PDB entry 6EGE | X-ray diffraction, 1.40 A resolution | chains D and A

# Chain D (and A)
Name: Interleukin-1 receptor-associated kinase 4
Source organism: Homo sapiens
Notes: EC 2.7.11.1; fragment: Protein kinase domain residues 164-460; chain A of this document is another copy of the same molecule, construct and numbering; everything in this record applies to it too
UniProtKB: Q9NWZ3 (IRAK4_HUMAN); residue numbers follow UniProt; this construct covers 164-460
Chain sequence (302 residues; each row starts with the number of its first residue):
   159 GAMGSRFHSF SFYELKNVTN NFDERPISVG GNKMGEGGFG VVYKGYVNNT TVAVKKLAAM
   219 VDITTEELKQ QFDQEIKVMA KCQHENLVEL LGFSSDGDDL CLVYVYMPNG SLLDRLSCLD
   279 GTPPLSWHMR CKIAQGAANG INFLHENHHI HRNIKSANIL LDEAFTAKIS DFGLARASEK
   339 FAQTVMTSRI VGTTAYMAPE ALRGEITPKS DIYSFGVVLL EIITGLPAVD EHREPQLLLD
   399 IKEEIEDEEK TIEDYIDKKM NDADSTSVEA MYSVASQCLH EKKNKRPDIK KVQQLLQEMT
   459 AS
Unresolved in the structure: 159-161, 217-223, 347-351, 458-460 (chain A: 159-164, 217-225, 253-257, 336-346, 460)
Differences from the reference sequence: expression tag (159-163); conflict Asn311 (Asp in Q9NWZ3)
Swiss-Prot annotation at these positions:
  - binding site (ATP): Met192 to Val200, Lys213, Lys313 to Asn316, Asp329
  - modified residue: Thr342 (Phosphothreonine), Thr345 (Phosphothreonine), Ser346 (Phosphoserine)
  - natural variant: Gly298 (G298D: In IMD67)
  - mutagenesis: Lys213 (K213A: Loss of kinase activity)
Small-molecule neighbours: DL1 (N-[2-methoxy-4-(morpholin-4-yl)phenyl]-6-(1H-pyrazol-5-yl)pyridine-2-carboxamide): Ile185, Met192, Gly193, Phe197, Val200, Ala211, Lys213, Val246, Tyr262, Val263, Tyr264, Met265, Pro266, Gly268, Asp272, Asp278, Ala315, Leu318, Ser328, Asp329
From the paper describing this entry:
  - binding site for DL1: Met265, Ser328, Asp329

# Chain D / chain A interface
Contacting residue pairs (44; chain D residue first):
  Phe339(D) with Gln394(A), hydrogen bond (backbone-side chain)
  Gln341(D) with Gln394(A); Leu395(A)
  Thr342(D) with Thr352(A), hydrogen bond
  Val343(D) with Thr351(A); Thr352(A), hydrogen bond (backbone-backbone)
  Met344(D) with Phe197(A), hydrophobic; Lys313(A); Gly350(A); Thr351(A), hydrogen bond; Thr352(A)
  Thr345(D) with Ile348(A); Val349(A); Gly350(A), hydrogen bond (backbone-backbone); Thr352(A), hydrogen bond; Met355(A)
  Ser346(D) with Ile348(A)
  Thr352(D) with Ile348(A); Arg361(A), hydrogen bond (backbone-side chain)
  Met355(D) with Arg361(A), hydrogen bond (backbone-side chain)
  Pro357(D) with Arg361(A)
  Leu360(D) with Leu360(A); Arg361(A)
  Arg361(D) with Thr352(A); Leu360(A); Leu395(A)
  Tyr371(D) with Arg361(A), hydrogen bond
  Leu395(D) with Arg361(A)
  Leu397(D) with Arg361(A); Lys440(A)
  Asp398(D) with Lys440(A), salt bridge
  Glu401(D) with Lys440(A); Asn442(A); Lys443(A)
  Asp405(D) with Lys443(A), salt bridge
  His438(D) with Glu401(A)
  Glu439(D) with Glu439(A); Lys440(A), salt bridge
  Lys440(D) with Leu397(A); Asp398(A), salt bridge; Glu401(A); Glu439(A)
  Lys443(D) with Glu401(A); Asp405(A), salt bridge
Interface residues without a listed pair, chain D (24 interface residues in all): Ala340, Ala356
Interface residues without a listed pair, chain A (26 interface residues in all): Asn311, Ala353, Tyr371, Val387, Glu389, Lys441

# Overview
24 residues of chain D and 26 residues of chain A are in contact; the contacts include 9 hydrogen bonds and 5
salt bridges. Polar contacts include Asp398(D)-Lys440(A), Asp405(D)-Lys443(A) and Glu439(D)-Lys440(A). Bound
to chain D: compound DL1. The paper reports a binding site for DL1 at Met265(D), Ser328(D) and Asp329(D).
Chain D and chain A are both Interleukin-1 receptor-associated kinase 4 (Homo sapiens); the structure, Crystal
structure of the unphosphorylated IRAK4 kinase domain Bound to a type I inhibitor, was determined by X-ray
diffraction (same publication as 6EG9, 6EGA, 6EGD and 6EGF).
